PDB entry 8J5P | electron microscopy, 3.10 A resolution | chains L and M of the 36 polymer chains in the assembly

# Chain L
Molecule: Reaction center protein L chain
From: Roseiflexus castenholzii DSM 13941
UniProt: A7NQE8 (A7NQE8_ROSCS); residues 1-315 here = UniProt positions 1-315
Amino-acid sequence (315 residues; each row starts with the number of its first residue):
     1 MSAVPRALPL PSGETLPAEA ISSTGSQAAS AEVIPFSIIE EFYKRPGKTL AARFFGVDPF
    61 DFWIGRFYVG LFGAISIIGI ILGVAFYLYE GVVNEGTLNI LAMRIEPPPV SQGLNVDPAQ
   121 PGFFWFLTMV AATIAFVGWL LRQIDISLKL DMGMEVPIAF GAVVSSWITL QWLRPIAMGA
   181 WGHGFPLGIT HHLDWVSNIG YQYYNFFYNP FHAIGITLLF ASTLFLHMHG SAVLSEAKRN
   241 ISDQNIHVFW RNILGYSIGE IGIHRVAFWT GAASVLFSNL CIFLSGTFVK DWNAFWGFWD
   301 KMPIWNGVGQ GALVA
Not modelled in the structure: 1-5, 19-28
Bound ions: Fe ion: His229 (shared with His542(M), Glu557(M), His589(M) of chain M)
Residues lining bound ligands:
  - bacteriochlorophyll a (BCL), molecule 1: Val84, Tyr87, Phe136, Trp167, Leu170, Phe185, Ile189, Thr190, His192, Leu193, Val196
  - bacteriochlorophyll a (BCL), molecule 2: Phe136, Phe160, Val163, Ser166, Trp167, Leu170, Trp195, Val196, Ser197, Ile199, Gly200, Tyr201, Phe206, Phe207, His212, Gly215, Ile216, Leu219, Ser278, Asn279, Cys281, Ile282
  - bacteriochlorophyll a (BCL), molecule 3: Val196, Tyr201, Phe207, Phe220
  - bacteriopheophytin b (BPB), molecule 1: Ile80, Gly83, Val84, Tyr87, Thr128, Ala132, Ala135, Phe136, Trp139, Gln143, Val156, Ala159, Phe160, Val163, Trp167, Leu187, Gly188, Ile189, His192, Gly271, Val275
  - bacteriopheophytin b (BPB), molecule 2: Ala213, Ile216, Thr217, Phe220, Ala221, Leu224
  - bacteriopheophytin b (BPB), molecule 3: Phe220, Thr223, Leu224, His227, Met228, Trp250, Ile253, Leu254
  - Menaquinone 11 (MQE; 2-methyl-3-[(2E,6E,10E,14E,18E,22E,26E,30E,34E,38E)-3,7,11,15,19,23,27,31,35,39,43-undecamethyltetratetraconta-2,6,10,1 4,18,22,26,30,34,38,42-undecaen-1-yl]naphthalene-1,4-dione), molecule 1: Ile64, Phe67, Val69, Gly73, Ile77, Ile81, Val84, Leu88, Trp139, Arg142
  - Menaquinone 11 (MQE), molecule 2: Leu218, Phe225, Met228, His229, Ala232, Ile246, His247, Trp250, Tyr256, Ser257, Ile258, Gly259, Glu260, Ile263, Val266, Trp269, Thr270, Ala273, Phe277

# Chain M
Molecule: Reaction center protein M chain
From: Roseiflexus castenholzii DSM 13941
UniProt: A7NQE8 (A7NQE8_ROSCS); numbering as in UniProt (aligned over 335-641)
Amino-acid sequence (307 residues; numbered 335 to 641; the number before each row is that of its first residue):
   335 PIDLHDEEYR DGLEGTIAKP PGHVGWMQRL LGEGQVGPIY VGLWGVISFI TFFASAFIIL
   395 VDYGRQVGWN PIIYLREFWN LAVYPPPTEY GLSWNVPWDK GGAWLAATFF LHISVLTWWA
   455 RLYTRAKATG VGTQLAWGFA SALSLYFVIY LFHPLALGNW SAAPGHGFRA ILDWTNYVSI
   515 HWGNFYYNPF HMLSIFFLLG STLLLAMHGA TIVATSKWKS EMEFTEMMAE GPGTQRAQLF
   575 WRWVMGWNAN SYNIHIWAWW FAAFTAITGA IGLFLSGTLV PDWYAWGETA KIVAPWPNPD
   635 WAQYVFR
Not modelled in the structure: 641
Bound ions: Fe ion: His542, Glu557, His589 (shared with His229(L) of chain L)
Residues lining bound ligands:
  - bacteriochlorophyll a (BCL), molecule 1: Phe386, Leu445, Val449, Ala476, Leu479, Tyr480, Ile483, Trp508, Thr509, Asn510, Val512, Ser513, Phe519, Tyr520, Asn522, His525, Ser528, Ile529, Leu532, Gly603, Ala604, Gly606, Leu607
  - bacteriochlorophyll a (BCL), molecule 2: Thr509, Tyr520, Leu533
  - bacteriochlorophyll a (BCL), molecule 3: Tyr520, Met526, Ile529, Phe530, Leu533, Gly534
  - bacteriopheophytin b (BPB), molecule 1: Ser382, Phe383, Phe386, Ser448, Val449, Trp452, Leu456, Leu469, Gly472, Phe473, Ala476, Ala596, Ala600
  - bacteriopheophytin b (BPB), molecule 2: Phe386, Ser389, Ile393, Leu445, Tyr480, Tyr484, Pro498, His500, Phe502, Ile505, Leu506, Trp508, Thr509
  - bacteriopheophytin b (BPB), molecule 3: Leu533, Thr536, Leu537, Ala540, Met541, Trp575, Met579
  - Menaquinone 11 (MQE; 2-methyl-3-[(2E,6E,10E,14E,18E,22E,26E,30E,34E,38E)-3,7,11,15,19,23,27,31,35,39,43-undecamethyltetratetraconta-2,6,10,1 4,18,22,26,30,34,38,42-undecaen-1-yl]naphthalene-1,4-dione), molecule 1: Phe386, Ala390, Ile393, Leu394, Tyr397, Phe412, Trp413, His500, Gly501, Phe502, Ile505
  - Menaquinone 11 (MQE), molecule 2: Leu537, Leu538, Met541, His542, Thr545, Ile546, Thr568, Ala571, Gln572, Trp575, Met579, Trp581, Asn582, Ala583, Asn584, Ser585, Ile588, Trp591

# Interface between chain L and chain M
Contacting residue pairs (167):
  Leu10(L) with Met562(M)
  Pro11(L) with Met561(M); Met562(M); Asn584(M), hydrogen bond (backbone-side chain)
  Ser12(L) with Met561(M); Tyr586(M)
  Phe36(L) with Gln572(M); Arg576(M)
  Ile39(L) with Gln569(M); Leu573(M)
  Glu40(L) with Leu573(M); Arg576(M), salt bridge; Trp577(M)
  Tyr43(L) with Pro566(M); Arg570(M); Leu573(M), hydrophobic
  Trp63(L) with Trp577(M)
  Arg66(L) with Arg576(M); Trp577(M); Gly580(M), hydrogen bond (side chain-backbone)
  Phe67(L) with Trp577(M); Val578(M); Met579(M); Gly580(M)
  Tyr68(L) with Trp577(M), hydrogen bond (backbone-backbone)
  Leu101(L) with Ile626(M)
  Ala102(L) with Ala628(M); Pro629(M)
  Arg104(L) with Pro629(M), hydrogen bond (side chain-backbone)
  Glu106(L) with Trp630(M), hydrogen bond
  Pro109(L) with Asp634(M)
  Val110(L) with Asp634(M), hydrogen bond (backbone-side chain); Gln637(M)
  Trp139(L) with Val578(M)
  Arg142(L) with Trp577(M), hydrogen bond (side chain-backbone); Val578(M), hydrogen bond (side chain-backbone)
  Ile146(L) with Phe574(M), hydrophobic; Trp577(M); Val578(M), hydrophobic
  Ser147(L) with Phe574(M)
  Leu150(L) with Arg570(M), hydrogen bond (backbone-side chain); Phe574(M); Trp577(M), hydrophobic
  Asp151(L) with Lys551(M), salt bridge; Trp552(M)
  Met152(L) with Thr549(M); Phe574(M), hydrophobic
  Gly153(L) with Ala548(M)
  Glu155(L) with Ala544(M); Val547(M); Ala548(M)
  Val156(L) with Ala544(M), hydrophobic; Thr545(M)
  Gly182(L) with Gln637(M)
  His183(L) with Gln637(M)
  Thr190(L) with Tyr521(M), hydrogen bond (backbone-side chain); Ile626(M)
  Asp194(L) with Tyr521(M), hydrogen bond
  Trp195(L) with Gln637(M); Tyr638(M)
  Val196(L) with Tyr520(M)
  Ser197(L) with Tyr520(M)
  Asn198(L) with Trp635(M); Tyr638(M)
  Ile199(L) with Gln637(M); Tyr638(M), hydrophobic
  Tyr201(L) with Asn510(M), hydrogen bond; Ile514(M)
  Gln202(L) with Gln637(M); Tyr638(M); Phe640(M)
  Tyr203(L) with Phe640(M), hydrophobic
  Phe207(L) with Leu506(M); Thr509(M); Asn510(M)
  Tyr208(L) with Arg503(M), hydrogen bond; Asp507(M), hydrogen bond
  Leu219(L) with Thr536(M)
  Ser222(L) with Leu539(M)
  Thr223(L) with Leu532(M)
  Leu226(L) with Ser535(M); Leu539(M), hydrophobic; Ala592(M), hydrophobic
  His227(L) with Gly472(M); Trp593(M); Ala596(M)
  His229(L) with His542(M); His589(M)
  Ser231(L) with Leu469(M); Trp593(M), hydrogen bond
  Val233(L) with His589(M)
  Leu234(L) with Gln468(M); His589(M); Ile590(M), hydrophobic
  Ser235(L) with Val465(M); Gly466(M), hydrogen bond (backbone-backbone); Gln468(M)
  Glu236(L) with Phe558(M); Met561(M)
  Ala237(L) with Met561(M); Tyr586(M), hydrophobic
  Lys238(L) with Tyr586(M)
  Arg239(L) with Gly464(M), hydrogen bond (side chain-backbone); Val465(M), hydrogen bond (side chain-backbone); Gly466(M)
  Ile241(L) with Phe558(M)
  Asp243(L) with Phe558(M)
  Asn245(L) with Leu338(M); Thr463(M), hydrogen bond (side chain-backbone)
  Val248(L) with Leu338(M), hydrophobic; Glu342(M)
  Phe249(L) with Arg459(M); Ala460(M), hydrophobic; Leu469(M), hydrophobic
  Trp250(L) with Leu469(M), hydrophobic
  Arg251(L) with Glu342(M), salt bridge; Gln369(M); Gly371(M); Pro372(M); Ile373(M)
  Asn252(L) with Glu341(M); Glu342(M), hydrogen bond; Ile373(M); Tyr374(M), hydrogen bond (backbone-backbone); Arg455(M), hydrogen bond (backbone-side chain); Arg459(M), hydrogen bond
  Ile253(L) with Arg455(M); Leu456(M), hydrophobic; Arg459(M)
  Gly255(L) with Val370(M); Ile373(M)
  Tyr256(L) with Met361(M); Leu365(M); Glu367(M), hydrogen bond (side chain-backbone); Gln369(M)
  Ser257(L) with Glu367(M)
  Ile258(L) with Leu365(M), hydrophobic; Glu367(M)
  Glu260(L) with Glu555(M); Met556(M)
  Ile261(L) with Leu365(M); Ser550(M)
  Gly262(L) with Leu365(M), hydrogen bond (backbone-backbone)
  His264(L) with His542(M); Gly543(M); Ile546(M); Glu557(M), salt bridge
  Arg265(L) with Leu364(M), hydrogen bond (side chain-backbone); Val547(M)
  Val266(L) with Leu365(M), hydrophobic
  Ala267(L) with Leu539(M), hydrophobic
  Lys290(L) with Phe640(M)
  Trp299(L) with Arg410(M), hydrogen bond (side chain-backbone)
  Asp300(L) with Arg410(M); Glu411(M)
  Trp305(L) with Ile406(M); Arg410(M), hydrogen bond (backbone-side chain)
  Val308(L) with Asn404(M), hydrogen bond (backbone-side chain); Ile406(M), hydrophobic; Ile407(M); Arg410(M)
  Gly309(L) with Ile407(M)
  Leu313(L) with Gln400(M); Val401(M); Ile407(M); Arg410(M), hydrogen bond (backbone-side chain)
  Ala315(L) with Arg410(M), hydrogen bond (backbone-side chain)
Other interface residues (no listed pair), chain L (101 interface residues in all): Lys44, Asn99, Met103, Gln143, His191, Leu193, Tyr204, Phe220, Phe225, Met228, Gly230, Gln244, Ile246, Leu254, Phe268, Trp269, Ile304, Val314
Other interface residues (no listed pair), chain M (101 interface residues in all): Thr350, Leu409, Trp413, Trp452, Leu538, Glu560, Ala563, Glu564, Trp575, Trp581, Ala597, Lys625, Val627, Val639

# Summary
Chain L and chain M each contribute 101 residues to their interface, with 31 hydrogen bonds and 4 salt
bridges. Polar contacts include Glu40(L)-Arg576(M), Asp151(L)-Lys551(M) and Arg251(L)-Glu342(M).
Chain L is Reaction center protein L chain and chain M is Reaction center protein M chain, both from
Roseiflexus castenholzii DSM 13941; the structure, Cryo-EM structure of native RC-LH complex from Roseiflexus
castenholzii at 2,000lux, was determined by electron microscopy together with 8HJU, 8HJV and 8J5O from the
same study.
